2CC9 - chain A; structure by X-ray diffraction, 1.55 A resolution.

Chain A:
Name: VNG1446H
From: Halobacterium salinarum
UniProt: Q9HPW4 (Q9HPW4_HALSA); residues 1-68 here correspond to UniProt positions 10-77 (UniProt number = residue number + 9)
Amino-acid sequence (68 residues; numbered 1 to 68; the number before each row is that of its first residue):
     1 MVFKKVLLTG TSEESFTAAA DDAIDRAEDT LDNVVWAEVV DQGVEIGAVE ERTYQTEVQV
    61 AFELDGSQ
Not modelled in the structure: 1, 66-68
Bound ions: Mg2+ site 1 near Glu14 (its only coordinating residue here); Mg2+ site 2 near Asp41 (its only coordinating residue here)

Overview:
Chain A is VNG1446H (Halobacterium salinarum); the structure, Complexes of Dodecin with Flavin and Flavin-like
Ligands, was determined by X-ray diffraction (same publication as 2CC6, 2CC8 and 2CCB).
